Entry 6XJX (electron microscopy, 4.60 A resolution (low resolution: residue-level contacts below are approximate; hydrogen-bond / salt-bridge calls are withheld)); this record covers chains B and C of the 10 polymer chains in the assembly.

[Chain B]
Protein: Essential MCU regulator, mitochondrial
Organism: Homo sapiens
UniProt: Q9H4I9 (EMRE_HUMAN); numbering as in UniProt (aligned over 1-107)
Sequence (107 residues; each row starts with the number of its first residue):
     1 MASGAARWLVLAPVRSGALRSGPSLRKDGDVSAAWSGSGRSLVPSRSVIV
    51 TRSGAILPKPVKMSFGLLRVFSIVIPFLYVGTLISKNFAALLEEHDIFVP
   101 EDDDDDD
Not modelled in the structure: 1-47, 98-107
UniProt features mapped onto this chain:
  - motif: Gly81 to Ser85 (GXXXX[G/A/S])
  - mutagenesis: Pro58 (P58W: Abolished interaction with MCU), Lys59 (K59W: Abolished interaction with MCU), Pro60 (P60A/W: Abolished interaction with MCU), Leu67 to Val70 (Does not affect interaction with MCU), Gly81 (G81W: Abolishes calcium uptake into mitochondria), Leu83 (L83W: Promotes association with MCU, protecting SMDT1/EMRE from degradation by AFG3L2 and SP7), Ser85 (S85W: Abolishes calcium uptake into mitochondria. Promotes association with MCU, protecting SMDT1/EMRE from degradation by AFG3L2 and SP7), Glu101 to Asp107 (Abolishes regulation of calcium uptake into mitochondria)

[Chain C]
Protein: Calcium uniporter protein, mitochondrial
Organism: Homo sapiens
UniProt: Q8NE86 (MCU_HUMAN); residues 1-351 here = UniProt positions 1-351
Sequence (351 residues; row label = number of the first residue in the row):
     1 MAAAAGRSLLLLLSSRGGGGGGAGGCGALTAGCFPGLGVSRHRQQQHHRT
    51 VHQRIASWQNLGAVYCSTVVPSDDVTVVYQNGLPVISVRLPSRRERCQFT
   101 LKPISDSVGVFLRQLQEEDRGIDRVAIYSPDGVRVAASTGIDLLLLDDFK
   151 LVINDLTYHVRPPKRDLLSHENAATLNDVKTLVQQLYTTLCIEQHQLNKE
   201 RELIERLEDLKEQLAPLEKVRIEISRKAEKRTTLVLWGGLAYMATQFGIL
   251 ARLTWWEYSWDIMEPVTYFITYGSAMAMYAYFVMTRQEYVYPEARDRQYL
   301 LFFHKGAKKSRFDLEKYNQLKDAIAQAEMDLKRLRDPLQVHLPLRQIGEK
   351 D
Not modelled in the structure: 1-190, 342-351
UniProt features mapped onto this chain:
  - region: Thr285 to Val290 (Juxtamembrane helix)
  - motif: Trp260 to Tyr268 (Selectivity filter)
  - binding site (Ca(2+)): Glu264
  - modified residue: Ser57 (Phosphoserine), Ser92 (Phosphoserine), Cys97 (S-glutathionyl cysteine), Lys332 (N6-acetyllysine)
  - mutagenesis: Ser57 (S57A: Decreased MCU current; when associated with A-92), Cys66 (C66A: Does not affect glutathionylation in response to reactive oxygen species), Ser92 (S92A: Decreased MCU current; when associated with A-57; S92A: Impairs calcium uptake, but has no effect on oligomerization and interaction with MICU1 and MICU2), Cys97 (C97A: Abolished glutathionylation in response to reactive oxygen species), Asp123 (D123R: No effect on calcium uptake in presence of high concentrations of calcium. Abolished dimerization of MCU), Lys180 (K180A: No effect on calcium uptake, oligomerization and interaction with MICU1 and MICU2), Cys191 (C191A: Does not affect glutathionylation in response to reactive oxygen species), Leu240 (L240W: Abolished calcium uptake), Ala241 (A241W: Abolished interaction with EMRE/SMDT1 and calcium uptake), Gly248 (G248W: Abolished calcium uptake), Glu257 (E257A: According to a report, inhibits calcium uptake. According to a subsequent report, does not affect greatly calcium uptake; E257S: Does not affect greatly calcium uptake), Ser259 (S259A: Does not inhibit calcium uptake. Strongly reduced sensitivity to ruthenium red inhibition; S259R: Prevents entrance of calcium into the pore), 16 further mutagenesis entries in UniProt

[Interface between chain B and chain C]
Residue-residue contacts (29; chain B residue first):
  Val48(B) with Asp296(C)
  Ile49(B) with Tyr299(C); Leu300(C)
  Ser53(B) with Lys321(C); Asp322(C); Ala325(C)
  Gly54(B) with Lys321(C)
  Ala55(B) with Asn318(C); Asp322(C)
  Ile56(B) with Arg221(C); Phe303(C); Tyr317(C); Asn318(C)
  Leu57(B) with Leu300(C); His304(C)
  Pro58(B) with Leu300(C); His304(C)
  Lys59(B) with His304(C)
  Pro60(B) with Arg297(C); Leu300(C); Leu301(C); His304(C)
  Val61(B) with Arg297(C)
  Lys62(B) with Leu301(C)
  Met63(B) with Val283(C); Met284(C)
  Gly66(B) with Met284(C)
  Leu67(B) with Met284(C)
  Val70(B) with Met284(C)
Also at the interface, not in a pair above, chain B (17 interface residues in all): Val50
Also at the interface, not in a pair above, chain C (17 interface residues in all): Thr285, Leu314

[In short]
Chain B and chain C each contribute 17 residues to their interface. UniProt lists 17 mutagenesis sites on
chain B; Ca2+-binding residue Glu264(C) and 27 mutagenesis sites on chain C.
Here chain B is Essential MCU regulator, mitochondrial and chain C is Calcium uniporter protein,
mitochondrial, both from Homo sapiens. Entry 6XJX (MCU holocomplex in Low-calcium blocking state) was
determined by electron microscopy, deposited together with 6XJV.
